Entry 5BV0 (X-ray diffraction, 3.10 A resolution); this record covers chains A and C of the 3 polymer chains in the assembly.

[Chain A]
Molecule: SM (Sec1/Munc18-like) protein
From: Chaetomium thermophilum (strain DSM 1495 / CBS 144.50 / IMI 039719)
UniProt: G0SCM5 (G0SCM5_CHATD); residues 0-667 here correspond to UniProt positions 139-806 (UniProt number = residue number + 139)
Chain sequence (669 residues; row label = number of the first residue in the row; numbers below 1 keep their minus sign (Gly-1 is residue -1)):
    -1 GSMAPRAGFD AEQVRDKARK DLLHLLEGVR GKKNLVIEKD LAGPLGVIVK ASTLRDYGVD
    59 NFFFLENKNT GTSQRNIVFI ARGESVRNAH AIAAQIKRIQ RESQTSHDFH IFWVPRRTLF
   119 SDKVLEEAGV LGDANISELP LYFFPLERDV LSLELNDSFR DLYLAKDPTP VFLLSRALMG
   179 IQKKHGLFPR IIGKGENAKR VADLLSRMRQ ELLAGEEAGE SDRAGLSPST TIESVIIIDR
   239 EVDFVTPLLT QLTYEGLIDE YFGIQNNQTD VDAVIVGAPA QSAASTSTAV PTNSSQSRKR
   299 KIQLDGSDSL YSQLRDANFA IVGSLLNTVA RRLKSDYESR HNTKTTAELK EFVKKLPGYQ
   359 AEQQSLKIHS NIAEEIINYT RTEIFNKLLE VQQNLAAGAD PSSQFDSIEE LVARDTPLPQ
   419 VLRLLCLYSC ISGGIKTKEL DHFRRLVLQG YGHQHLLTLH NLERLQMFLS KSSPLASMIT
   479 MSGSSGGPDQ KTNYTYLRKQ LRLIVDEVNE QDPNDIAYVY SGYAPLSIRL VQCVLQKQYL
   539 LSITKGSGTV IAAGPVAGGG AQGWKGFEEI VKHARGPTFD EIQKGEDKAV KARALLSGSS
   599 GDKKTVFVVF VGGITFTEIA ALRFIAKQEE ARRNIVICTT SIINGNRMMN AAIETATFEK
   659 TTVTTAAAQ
Unresolved in the structure: -1 to 4, 273-295, 544-555, 583-598, 660-667
Differences from the reference sequence: expression tag (-1)

[Chain C]
Molecule: SNARE domain
From: Chaetomium thermophilum
UniProt: G0S5G3 (G0S5G3_CHATD); residues 183-212 carry their UniProt numbers (30 of 45 residues fall inside the UniProt entry; the rest is not from it)
Chain sequence (45 residues; numbered 165 to 212; 3 numbers in that range are skipped by the numbering (no residue carries them; nothing is unmodelled there); the number before each row is that of its first residue; X marks 15 residues of unknown identity (built as UNK)):
   165 XXXXXXXXXX XXXXX
   183 RIDLLVDKTD RLGGSAREFR LRSRGLKRKM
Unresolved in the structure: 203-212
Covalently attached groups: covalent link UNK_167-UNK_179, UNK_168-UNK_179, UNK_169-UNK_178, UNK_169-UNK_179, UNK_170-UNK_177, UNK_170-UNK_178, UNK_171-UNK_176, UNK_172-UNK_175

[Interface between chain A and chain C]
Pairs across the interface (29; chain A residue first):
  Asn316(A) - Phe201(C)
  Phe317(A) - Phe201(C)  hydrophobic
  Ala318(A) - Phe201(C)
  Gly321(A) - Thr191(C)
  Leu324(A) - Thr191(C)
  Asn325(A) - Val188(C)
  Asn325(A) - Thr191(C)
  Asn325(A) - Asp192(C)
  Ala328(A) - Val188(C)  hydrophobic
  Lys332(A) - Ile184(C)
  Lys332(A) - Val188(C)
  Tyr335(A) - Ile184(C)  hydrophobic
  Lys365(A) - Leu187(C)
  Asn369(A) - Lys190(C)  hydrogen bond
  Glu372(A) - Lys190(C)
  Glu372(A) - Arg193(C)  salt bridge
  Glu372(A) - Leu194(C)
  Ile375(A) - Leu194(C)  hydrophobic
  Arg379(A) - Leu194(C)
  Arg379(A) - Ser197(C)
  Phe383(A) - Phe201(C)  hydrophobic
  Leu387(A) - Phe201(C)  hydrophobic
  Gln391(A) - Phe201(C)  hydrogen bond (side chain-backbone)
  Gln391(A) - Arg202(C)
  Asp504(A) - Arg202(C)
  Glu508(A) - Arg199(C)
  Glu508(A) - Arg202(C)  salt bridge
  Ser519(A) - Phe201(C)
  Ser519(A) - Arg202(C)  hydrogen bond (backbone-side chain)
Also at the interface, not in a pair above, chain A (30 interface residues in all): Leu250, Leu255, Arg329, Lys342, Leu347, Gln361, Ser368, Thr378, Glu505, Val506
Also at the interface, not in a pair above, chain C (15 interface residues in all): Asp185, Gly195, Glu200
From the paper, about this interface:
  - interface residues, chain C: Phe201(C)
  - hot spots on chain C (mutagenesis) - F201A: decreased binding to SM (Sec1/Munc18-like) protein (chain A)

[Summary]
30 residues of chain A face 15 of chain C across their interface; the contacts include 3 hydrogen bonds and 2
salt bridges. Polar contacts include Glu372(A)-Arg193(C), Glu508(A)-Arg202(C) and Asn369(A)-Lys190(C). The
paper reports that F201A of chain C reduces binding to SM (Sec1/Munc18-like) protein (chain A); the interface
residue Phe201(C).
Here chain A is SM (Sec1/Munc18-like) protein (Chaetomium thermophilum (strain DSM 1495 / CBS 144.50 / IMI
039719)) and chain C is SNARE domain (Chaetomium thermophilum). Entry 5BV0 (Crystal Structure of a Complex
Between the SNARE Nyv1 and the HOPS Vps33-Vps16 subcomplex from Chaetomium ...) was determined by X-ray
diffraction, deposited together with 5BUZ.
